PDB entry 7Z0T | electron microscopy, 3.40 A resolution | chains E and B of the 7 polymer chains in the assembly

Chain E:
Name: Formate hydrogenlyase subunit 5
Organism: Escherichia coli K-12
Notes: engineered mutation(s): internal deca-His-Gly-Ser sequence after Gly83
UniProt: P16431 (HYCE_ECOLI); numbering as in UniProt; present here: 1-82, 84-569
Sequence (581 residues; numbered 1 to 569 plus 13 insertion-coded residues; 1 number in that range is skipped by the numbering (no residue carries it; nothing is unmodelled there); the number before each row is that of its first residue; a row labelled like 82A-82M holds insertion residues (82A, then the next letters in order)):
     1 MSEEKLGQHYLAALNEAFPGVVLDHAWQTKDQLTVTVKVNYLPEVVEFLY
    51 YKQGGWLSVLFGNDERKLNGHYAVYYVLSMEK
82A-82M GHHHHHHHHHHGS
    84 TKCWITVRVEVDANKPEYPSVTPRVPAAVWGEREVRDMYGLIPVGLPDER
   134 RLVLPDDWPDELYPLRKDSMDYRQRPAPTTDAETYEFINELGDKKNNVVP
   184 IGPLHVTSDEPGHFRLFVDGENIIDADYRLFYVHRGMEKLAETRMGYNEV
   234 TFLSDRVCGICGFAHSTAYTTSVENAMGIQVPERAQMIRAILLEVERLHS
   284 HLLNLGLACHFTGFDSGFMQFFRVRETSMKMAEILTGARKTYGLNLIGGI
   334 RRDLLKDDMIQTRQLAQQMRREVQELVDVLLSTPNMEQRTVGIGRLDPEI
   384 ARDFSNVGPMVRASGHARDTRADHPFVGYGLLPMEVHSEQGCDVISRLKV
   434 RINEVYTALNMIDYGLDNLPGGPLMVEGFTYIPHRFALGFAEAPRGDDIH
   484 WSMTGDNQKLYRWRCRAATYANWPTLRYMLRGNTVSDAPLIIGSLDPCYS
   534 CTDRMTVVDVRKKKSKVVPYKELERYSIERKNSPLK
Not modelled in the structure: 1-4, 82A-82M, 538-569
Differences from the reference sequence: insertion (82B-82M)
Metal / ion sites: Ni2+: Cys241, Cys244, Cys531, Cys534; carbonmonoxide-(dicyano) iron Fe: Cys244, Cys534
Small-molecule neighbours: carbonmonoxide-(dicyano) iron (FCO): Cys241, Cys244, Ala247, His248, Ala476, Pro477, Arg478, Asp481, Ala500, Ala501, Thr502, Cys531, Cys534
What the authors report for this chain:
  - catalytic residues: Ser283, Arg478, Asp529 (proposed by the authors, not directly observed)

Chain B:
Name: Formate hydrogenlyase subunit 2
Organism: Escherichia coli K-12
UniProt: P0AAK1 (HYCB_ECOLI); residue numbers follow UniProt; this construct covers 1-203
Sequence (203 residues; numbered 1 to 203; the number before each row is that of its first residue):
     1 MNRFVIADSTLCIGCHTCEAACSETHRQHGLQSMPRLRVMLNEKESAPQL
    51 CHHCEDAPCAVVCPVNAITRVDGAVQLNESLCVSCKLCGIACPFGAIEFS
   101 GSRPLDIPANANTPKAPPAPPAPARVSTLLDWVPGIRAIAVKCDLCSFDE
   151 QGPACVRMCPTKALHLVDNTDIARVSKRKRELTFNTDFGDLTLFQQAQSG
   201 EAK
Not modelled in the structure: 171-203
UniProt features mapped onto this chain:
  - binding site ([4Fe-4S] cluster): Cys12, Cys15, Cys18, Cys22, Cys51, Cys54, Cys59, Cys63, Cys82, Cys85, Cys88, Cys92, Cys143, Cys146, Cys155, Cys159
Metal / ion sites: 4Fe-4S cluster Fe site 1: Cys12, Cys15, Cys18, Cys159; 4Fe-4S cluster Fe site 2: Cys22, Cys143, Cys146, Cys155; 4Fe-4S cluster Fe site 3: Cys51, Cys54, Cys59, Cys92; 4Fe-4S cluster Fe site 4: Cys63, Cys82, Cys85, Cys88
Small-molecule neighbours:
  - 4Fe-4S cluster (SF4), molecule 1: Val5, Cys22, His26, Arg36, Leu37, Leu50, Cys143, Asp144, Leu145, Cys146, Pro153, Ala154, Cys155
  - 4Fe-4S cluster (SF4), molecule 2: Leu11, Cys12, Ile13, Gly14, Cys15, His16, Thr17, Cys18, Val39, Pro48, Cys159, Pro160, Thr161, Ala163, Leu164
  - 4Fe-4S cluster (SF4), molecule 3: Cys51, His52, His53, Cys54, Ala57, Pro58, Cys59, Val75, Cys92, Pro93, Phe94, Ala96, Ile97, Lys142
  - 4Fe-4S cluster (SF4), molecule 4: Val62, Cys63, Pro64, Val65, Ala67, Ile68, Leu77, Cys82, Val83, Ser84, Cys85, Lys86, Leu87, Cys88, Phe99, Ala140

Interface between chain E and chain B:
Residue-residue contacts (51):
  Lys67(E) with Asp106(B)
  Glu144(E) with Lys115(B)
  Leu145(E) with Thr113(B)
  Lys150(E) with Leu105(B), hydrogen bond (side chain-backbone); Asp106(B); Ile107(B); Pro108(B)
  Ser152(E) with Thr113(B)
  Met153(E) with Ala111(B)
  Asp154(E) with Ala111(B), hydrogen bond (backbone-backbone); Ala119(B)
  Arg156(E) with Pro120(B), hydrogen bond (side chain-backbone)
  Gln157(E) with Ala111(B); Asn112(B); Thr113(B), hydrogen bond (side chain-backbone); Ala116(B), hydrogen bond (side chain-backbone); Pro117(B), hydrogen bond (side chain-backbone); Pro118(B); Ala119(B)
  Arg158(E) with Pro117(B)
  Pro159(E) with Ala116(B), hydrophobic
  Glu225(E) with Pro104(B)
  Thr226(E) with Pro104(B); Ile107(B); Gly135(B)
  Arg227(E) with Pro134(B); Gly135(B)
  Glu460(E) with Leu81(B)
  Gly461(E) with Asn78(B)
  Phe462(E) with Ser80(B), hydrogen bond (backbone-side chain)
  Thr463(E) with Leu31(B)
  Tyr464(E) with Gly30(B)
  Pro466(E) with Gln28(B); His29(B); Gly30(B)
  Asp489(E) with Gly30(B); Ser102(B), hydrogen bond; Leu105(B)
  Asn490(E) with Gly30(B), hydrogen bond (backbone-backbone); Leu31(B); Ser80(B)
  Gln491(E) with Gln32(B); Gly101(B); Ser102(B), hydrogen bond (side chain-backbone); Arg137(B), hydrogen bond (side chain-backbone); Ile139(B)
  Lys492(E) with Ser102(B); Leu105(B); Gly135(B), hydrogen bond (side chain-backbone)
  Tyr494(E) with Leu105(B), hydrophobic; Asp106(B), hydrogen bond
Other interface residues (no listed pair), chain E (29 interface residues in all): Leu68, Asp151, Glu232, Gly488
Other interface residues (no listed pair), chain B (30 interface residues in all): Glu79, Arg103

Overview:
29 residues of chain E face 30 of chain B across their interface; the contacts include 13 hydrogen bonds.
Among the polar pairs are Lys150(E)-Leu105(B), Arg156(E)-Pro120(B) and Gln157(E)-Thr113(B). Bound to chain E:
carbonmonoxide-(dicyano) iron. Bound to chain B: 4 copies of 4Fe-4S cluster. From the paper: catalytic
residues Ser283(E), Arg478(E) and Asp529(E).
Chain E is Formate hydrogenlyase subunit 5 and chain B is Formate hydrogenlyase subunit 2, both from
Escherichia coli K-12; the structure, Structure of the Escherichia coli formate hydrogenlyase complex (aerobic
preparation, composite structure), was determined by electron microscopy, deposited together with 7Z0S.
